1J3Y - chains A and C of the 4 polymer chains in the assembly; structure by X-ray diffraction, 1.55 A resolution.

# Chain A (and C)
Name: Hemoglobin alpha Chain
From: Homo sapiens
Notes: chain C of this document is another copy of the same molecule, construct and numbering; everything in this record applies to it too
Reference sequence: P69905 (HBA_HUMAN); numbering as in UniProt (aligned over 1-141)
Chain sequence (141 residues; row label = number of the first residue in the row):
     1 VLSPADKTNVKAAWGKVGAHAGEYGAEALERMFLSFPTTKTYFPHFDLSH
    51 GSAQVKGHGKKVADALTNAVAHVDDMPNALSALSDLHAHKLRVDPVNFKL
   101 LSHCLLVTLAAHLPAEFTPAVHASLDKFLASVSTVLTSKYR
Metal / ion sites: heme Fe near His-87 (its only coordinating residue here)
Ligand contacts:
  - carbon monoxide (CMO): Leu-29, Met-32, Phe-43, His-58, Val-62, Leu-101
  - heme (HEM): Met-32, Thr-39, Tyr-42, Phe-43, His-45, Phe-46, His-58, Lys-61, Val-62, Ala-65, Leu-66, Leu-83, Leu-86, His-87, Leu-91, Val-93, Asn-97, Phe-98, Leu-101, Leu-105, Val-132, Leu-136
Curated features (UniProtKB/Swiss-Prot):
  - site: Lys-61 (Not glycated)
  - natural variant: Asp-6 (A6D: In J-Toronto; this construct carries the variant), Ala-13 (A13D: In J-Paris 1/J-Aljezur), Glu-27 (A27E: In Shenyang; this construct carries the variant), Lys-61 (K61N: In Zambia; deletion: In Clinic), Asp-64 (A64D: In Pontoise; this construct carries the variant), Asp-75 (D75A: In Lille; D75G: In Chapel Hill; D75N: In G-Pest), Ala-111 (A111D: In Petah Tikva)

# Chain A / chain C interface
Contacting residue pairs (4):
  Asp-126(A) with Arg-141(C), salt bridge
  Lys-127(A) with Arg-141(C), hydrogen bond (side chain-backbone)
  Arg-141(A) with Asp-126(C), salt bridge; Lys-127(C), hydrogen bond (backbone-side chain)
Also at the interface, not in a pair above, chain A (6 interface residues in all): Val-1, Ala-130, Ser-138
Also at the interface, not in a pair above, chain C (7 interface residues in all): Val-1, Ala-123, Ala-130, Ser-138

# In short
Chain A and chain C form an interface of 6 and 7 residues respectively, with 2 hydrogen bonds and 2 salt
bridges. Among the polar pairs are Asp-126(A)/Arg-141(C) and Lys-127(A)/Arg-141(C). Ligands of chain A: heme
and carbon monoxide.
Chain A and chain C are both Hemoglobin alpha Chain (Homo sapiens); the structure, Direct observation of
photolysis-induced tertiary structural changes in human hemoglobin; Crystal structure of alpha(Fe)-beta(Ni)
hemoglobin (laser ..., was determined by X-ray diffraction (same publication as 1J3Z, 1J40 and 1J41).
